7WGZ - chains B and C of the 3 polymer chains in the assembly; structure by electron microscopy, 4.50 A resolution (low resolution: residue-level contacts below are approximate; hydrogen-bond / salt-bridge calls are withheld).

# Chain B (and C)
Molecule: Spike glycoprotein
From: Severe acute respiratory syndrome coronavirus 2
Notes: chain C of this document is another copy of the same molecule, construct and numbering; everything in this record applies to it too
Reference sequence: P0DTC2 (SPIKE_SARS2); numbering as in UniProt; present here: 14-676, 681-1211
Amino-acid sequence (1204 residues; each row starts with the number of its first residue; note: 4 numbers in that range are skipped by the numbering (no residue carries them; nothing is unmodelled there)):
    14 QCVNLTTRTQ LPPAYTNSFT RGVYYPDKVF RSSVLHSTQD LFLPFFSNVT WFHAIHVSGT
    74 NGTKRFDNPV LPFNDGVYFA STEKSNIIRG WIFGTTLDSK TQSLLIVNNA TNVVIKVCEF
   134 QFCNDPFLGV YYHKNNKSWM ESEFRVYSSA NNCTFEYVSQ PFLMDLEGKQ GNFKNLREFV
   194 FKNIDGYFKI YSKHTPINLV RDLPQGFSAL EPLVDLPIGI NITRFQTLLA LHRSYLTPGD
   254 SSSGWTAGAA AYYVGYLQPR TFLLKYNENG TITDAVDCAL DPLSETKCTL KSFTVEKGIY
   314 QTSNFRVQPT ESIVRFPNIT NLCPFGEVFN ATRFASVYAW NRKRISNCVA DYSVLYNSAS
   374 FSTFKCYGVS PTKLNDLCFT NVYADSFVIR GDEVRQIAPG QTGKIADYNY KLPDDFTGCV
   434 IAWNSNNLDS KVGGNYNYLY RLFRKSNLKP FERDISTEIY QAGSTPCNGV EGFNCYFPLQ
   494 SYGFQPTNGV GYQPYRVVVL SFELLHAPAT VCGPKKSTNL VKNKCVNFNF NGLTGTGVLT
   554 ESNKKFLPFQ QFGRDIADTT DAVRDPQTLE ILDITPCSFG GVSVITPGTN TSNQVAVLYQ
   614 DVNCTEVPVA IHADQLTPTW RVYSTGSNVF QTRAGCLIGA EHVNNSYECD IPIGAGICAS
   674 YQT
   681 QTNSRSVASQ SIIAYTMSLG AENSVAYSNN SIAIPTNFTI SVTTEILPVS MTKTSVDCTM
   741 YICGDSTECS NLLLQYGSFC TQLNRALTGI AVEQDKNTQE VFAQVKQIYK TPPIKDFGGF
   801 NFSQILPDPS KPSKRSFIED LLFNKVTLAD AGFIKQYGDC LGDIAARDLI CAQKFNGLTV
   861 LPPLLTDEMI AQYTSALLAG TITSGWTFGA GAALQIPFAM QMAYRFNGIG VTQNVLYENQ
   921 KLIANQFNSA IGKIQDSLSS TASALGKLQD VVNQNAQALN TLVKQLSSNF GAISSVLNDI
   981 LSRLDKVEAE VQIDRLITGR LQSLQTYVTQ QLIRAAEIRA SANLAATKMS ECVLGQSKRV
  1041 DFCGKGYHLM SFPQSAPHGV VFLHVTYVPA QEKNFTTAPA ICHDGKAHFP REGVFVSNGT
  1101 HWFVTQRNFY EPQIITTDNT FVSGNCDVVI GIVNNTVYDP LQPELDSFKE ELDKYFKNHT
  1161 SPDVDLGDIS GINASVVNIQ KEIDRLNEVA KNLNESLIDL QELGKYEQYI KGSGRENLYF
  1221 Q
Disordered / not traced: 14-26, 67-80, 141-163, 173-185, 197-199, 212-214, 243-262, 455-461, 467-490, 516-521, 621-640, 681-688, 828-853, 1148-1221 (chain C: 14-26, 67-80, 144-164, 173-185, 243-263, 445-447, 455-461, 471-490, 621-640, 681-689, 828-855, 1148-1221)
Construct notes: expression tag (1212-1221)
Swiss-Prot annotation at these positions:
  - region: Asn-280 to Cys-301 (Putative superantigen), Arg-403 to Asp-405 (Integrin-binding motif), Asn-448 to Phe-456 (Immunodominant HLA epitope recognized by the CD8+), Ser-816 to Tyr-837 (Fusion peptide 1), Lys-835 to Phe-855 (Fusion peptide 2), Asp-1163 to Glu-1202 (Heptad repeat 2)
  - site (Cleavage): Arg-685, Ser-686, Arg-815, Ser-816
  - glycosylation: Asn-17 (N-linked (GlcNAc...) (complex) asparagine), Asn-61 (N-linked (GlcNAc...) (hybrid) asparagine), Asn-74 (N-linked (GlcNAc...) (complex) asparagine), Asn-122 (N-linked (GlcNAc...) (hybrid) asparagine), Asn-149 (N-linked (GlcNAc...) (complex) asparagine), Asn-165 (N-linked (GlcNAc...) (complex) asparagine), Asn-234 (N-linked (GlcNAc...) (high mannose) asparagine), Asn-282 (N-linked (GlcNAc...) (complex) asparagine), Thr-323 (O-linked (GalNAc) threonine), Ser-325 (O-linked (HexNAc...) serine), Asn-331 (N-linked (GlcNAc...) (complex) asparagine), Asn-343 (N-linked (GlcNAc...) (complex) asparagine), Asn-603 (N-linked (GlcNAc...) (hybrid) asparagine), Asn-616 (N-linked (GlcNAc...) (complex) asparagine), Asn-657 (N-linked (GlcNAc...) (complex) asparagine), Thr-676 (O-linked (GlcNAc...) threonine), Asn-709 (N-linked (GlcNAc...) (high mannose) asparagine), Asn-717 (N-linked (GlcNAc...) (hybrid) asparagine), Asn-801 (N-linked (GlcNAc...) (hybrid) asparagine), Asn-1074 (N-linked (GlcNAc...) (hybrid) asparagine) and 5 more in UniProt
  - natural variant: Leu-18 (L18F: In strain: Beta/B.1.351, Gamma/P.1 and 1 more), Thr-19 (T19I: In strain: Omicron/BQ.1.1, Omicron/XBB.1.5 and 1 more; T19R: In strain: Delta/B.1.617.2, Omicron/BA.2 and 4 more), Thr-20 (T20N: In strain: Gamma/P.1), Leu-24 to Ala-27 (sequence variant, change not given here; In strain: Omicron/BA.2, Omicron/BA.2.12.1 and 6 more), Pro-26 (P26S: In strain: Gamma/P.1), Gln-52 (Q52H: In strain: Omicron/EG.5.1), Ala-67 (A67V: In strain: Eta/B.1.525, Omicron/BA.1), His-69 to Val-70 (deletion: In strain: Alpha/B.1.1.7, Eta/B.1.525 and 5 more), Gly-75 (G75V: In strain: Lambda/C.37), Thr-76 (T76I: In strain: Lambda/C.37), Asp-80 (D80A: In strain: Beta/B.1.351), Val-83 (V83A: In strain: Omicron/XBB.1.5, Omicron/EG.5.1), 77 further natural variant entries in UniProt
  - mutagenesis: His-69 to Val-70 (Increased incorporation of cleaved spike into virions), Asn-121 (N121Q: Partial loss of biliverdin affinity), Arg-190 (R190K: Partial loss of biliverdin affinity), Asn-234 (N234Q: Increased resistance to neutralizing antibodies), Asn-331 (N331Q: Reduced viral infectivity), Asn-343 (N343Q: Reduced viral infectivity), Leu-452 (L452R: Increased resistance to neutralizing antibodies. Decreases HLA binding to NF9 epitope. Increased binding affinity to human ACE2), Tyr-453 (Y453F: Decreased HLA binding to NF9 epitope. Increased binding affinity to human ACE2), Ala-475 (A475V: Increased resistance to neutralizing antibodies), Val-483 (V483A: Increased resistance to neutralizing antibodies), Glu-484 (E484D: Increased replication in human TMEM106B overexpressing cells), Phe-490 (F490L: Increased resistance to neutralizing antibodies and human covalescent sera neutralization), 7 further mutagenesis entries in UniProt
Glycans and other covalent adducts: N-acetylglucosamine (NAG) linked to Asn-709, Asn-717, Asn-801, Asn-1074

# Chain B / chain C interface
Pairs across the interface - 100 pairs, chain B then chain C:
  Asn-317(B) with Asp-737(C)
  Arg-319(B) with Met-740(C)
  Phe-559(B) with Phe-43(C)
  Leu-560(B) with Gly-283(C); Thr-284(C)
  Phe-562(B) with Tyr-38(C); Lys-41(C)
  Gln-563(B) with Lys-41(C); Phe-43(C); Gly-283(C)
  Gln-564(B) with Lys-41(C)
  Phe-565(B) with Lys-41(C); Val-42(C); Phe-43(C)
  Gly-566(B) with Val-42(C); Phe-43(C)
  Arg-567(B) with Val-42(C); Phe-43(C); Arg-44(C)
  Ile-569(B) with Val-47(C); Lys-964(C)
  Ala-570(B) with Val-963(C)
  Asp-571(B) with Lys-964(C)
  Phe-592(B) with Asn-856(C); Gly-857(C); Thr-859(C)
  Pro-665(B) with Leu-864(C)
  Ala-668(B) with Pro-863(C); Leu-864(C); Thr-866(C)
  Gly-669(B) with Leu-864(C)
  Met-697(B) with Met-869(C)
  Leu-699(B) with Ile-788(C); Met-869(C); Gln-872(C); Tyr-873(C)
  Ala-701(B) with Gln-787(C); Ile-788(C)
  Glu-702(B) with Ile-788(C); Lys-790(C)
  Asn-703(B) with Ile-788(C); Tyr-789(C)
  Ser-704(B) with Lys-790(C)
  Val-705(B) with Gln-895(C)
  Ala-706(B) with Gln-895(C)
  Tyr-707(B) with Asp-796(C); Phe-797(C); Ile-896(C); Pro-897(C); Phe-898(C)
  Ser-708(B) with Pro-897(C)
  Asn-709(B) with Asp-796(C); Pro-897(C)
  Ser-711(B) with Gln-895(C); Pro-897(C)
  Ile-712(B) with Gln-895(C); Ile-896(C)
  Ala-713(B) with Leu-894(C); Gln-895(C)
  Pro-715(B) with Leu-894(C)
  Gln-957(B) with Arg-765(C)
  Thr-961(B) with Ser-758(C); Arg-765(C)
  Gln-965(B) with Tyr-756(C); Ser-758(C); Phe-759(C)
  Ser-968(B) with Gln-755(C); Tyr-756(C)
  Asn-969(B) with Gln-755(C)
  Phe-970(B) with Gln-755(C); Tyr-756(C)
  Val-987(B) with Asp-427(C)
  Thr-1006(B) with Gln-1005(C)
  Ile-1013(B) with Ile-1013(C)
  Glu-1017(B) with Arg-1019(C)
  Arg-1039(B) with Thr-1027(C); Glu-1031(C)
  Tyr-1047(B) with Ala-890(C)
  Glu-1072(B) with Leu-894(C)
  Asn-1074(B) with Gln-895(C)
  Ala-1078(B) with Met-900(C)
  Pro-1079(B) with Met-900(C); Tyr-917(C)
  Phe-1089(B) with Gln-913(C)
  Pro-1090(B) with Gln-913(C)
  Gly-1093(B) with Tyr-904(C)
  Val-1094(B) with Tyr-904(C)
  Arg-1107(B) with Trp-886(C); Tyr-904(C)
  Phe-1121(B) with Thr-912(C)
  Ser-1123(B) with Asn-914(C); Glu-918(C); Glu-1111(C)
  Val-1128(B) with Glu-918(C)
  Val-1129(B) with Tyr-917(C)
  Ile-1130(B) with Gln-920(C); Lys-921(C)
  Leu-1141(B) with Leu-1141(C); Glu-1144(C)
  Leu-1145(B) with Glu-1144(C)
Interface residues without a listed pair, chain B (73 interface residues in all): Asn-360, Lys-558, Pro-589, Gln-613, Ala-647, Gly-667, Gly-700, Asn-710, Gly-971, Val-1040, Asp-1041, Gly-1046, Gly-1124
Interface residues without a listed pair, chain C (71 interface residues in all): Phe-168, Asn-282, Gln-762, Gln-784, Lys-786, Pro-792, Ile-794, Leu-861, Pro-862, Thr-883, Ser-967, Leu-1012, Ser-1030, Arg-1039

# Summary
73 residues of chain B and 71 residues of chain C are in contact. N-acetylglucosamine is covalently linked to
Asn-709(B), Asn-717(B), Asn-801(B) and Asn-1074(B). UniProt lists 21 mutagenesis sites on chain B.
Both chains are Spike glycoprotein (Severe acute respiratory syndrome coronavirus 2). Entry 7WGZ (SARS-CoV-2
spike glycoprotein trimer in open state) was determined by electron microscopy, deposited together with 7WGV,
7WGX and 7WGY.
